PDB entry 1SYC | X-ray diffraction, 1.80 A resolution | chain A

# Chain A
Protein: Staphylococcal nuclease
Source organism: Staphylococcus aureus
Notes: EC 3.1.31.1
Reference sequence: P00644 (NUC_STAAU); residues 1-149 here correspond to UniProt positions 83-231 (UniProt number = residue number + 82)
Sequence (149 residues; each row starts with the number of its first residue):
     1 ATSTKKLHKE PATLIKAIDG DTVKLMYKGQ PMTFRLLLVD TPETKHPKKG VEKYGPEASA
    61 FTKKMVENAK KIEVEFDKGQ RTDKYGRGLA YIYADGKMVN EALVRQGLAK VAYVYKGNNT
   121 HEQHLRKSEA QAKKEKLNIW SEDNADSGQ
Not modelled in the structure: 1-5, 142-149
Construct notes: conflict G117 (Pro199 in P00644)
Swiss-Prot annotation at these positions:
  - active site: R35, E43, R87
  - binding site (Ca(2+)): D21, D40, T41

# Overview
UniProt lists 3 active-site residues and 3 Ca2+-binding residues.
Chain A is Staphylococcal nuclease (Staphylococcus aureus); the structure, Engineering alternative beta-turn
types in staphylococcal nuclease, was determined by X-ray diffraction (same publication as 1SYD, 1SYE, 1SYF
and 1SYG).
